PDB entry 7RD3 | X-ray diffraction, 1.81 A resolution | chains A and C of the 3 polymer chains in the assembly

Chain A:
Protein: antibody m42.126 heavy chain
Source organism: Mus musculus
Notes: antibody fragment or engineered binder
Chain sequence (255 residues; row label = number of the first residue in the row; a row labelled like 82A-82C holds insertion residues (82A, then the next letters in order)):
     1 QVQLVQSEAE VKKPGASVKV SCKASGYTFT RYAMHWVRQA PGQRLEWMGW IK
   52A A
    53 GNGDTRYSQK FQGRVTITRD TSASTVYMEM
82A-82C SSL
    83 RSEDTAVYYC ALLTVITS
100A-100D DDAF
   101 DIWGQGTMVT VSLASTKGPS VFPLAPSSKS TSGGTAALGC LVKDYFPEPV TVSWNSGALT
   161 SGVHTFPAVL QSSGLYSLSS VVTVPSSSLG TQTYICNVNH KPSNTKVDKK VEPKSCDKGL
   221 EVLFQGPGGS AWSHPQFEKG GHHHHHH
Unresolved in the structure: 1, 128-132, 214-247
Cystine bridges: Cys22-Cys92, Cys140-Cys196

Chain C:
Protein: Circumsporozoite protein
Notes: fragment: peptide 21
UniProt: P02893 (CSP_PLAFA); residues 1-15 here correspond to UniProt positions 120-134 (UniProt number = residue number + 119)
Chain sequence (15 residues; row label = number of the first residue in the row):
     1 NPDPNANPNV DPNAN

How chain A and chain C interact:
Contacting residue pairs (23):
  Tyr32(A) - Asn9(C)
  Ala33(A) - Pro8(C)  hydrophobic
  Ala33(A) - Asn9(C)  hydrogen bond (backbone-side chain)
  His35(A) - Asn7(C)  hydrogen bond
  His35(A) - Asn9(C)
  Trp50(A) - Asn5(C)  hydrogen bond (side chain-backbone)
  Trp50(A) - Ala6(C)  hydrogen bond (side chain-backbone)
  Trp50(A) - Pro8(C)
  Lys52(A) - Pro8(C)
  Arg58(A) - Asp3(C)  salt bridge
  Arg58(A) - Asn5(C)
  Leu95(A) - Asn7(C)  hydrogen bond (backbone-side chain)
  Leu95(A) - Asn9(C)  hydrogen bond (backbone-side chain)
  Thr96(A) - Asn7(C)  hydrogen bond
  Thr96(A) - Asn9(C)
  Thr96(A) - Val10(C)
  Val97(A) - Asn9(C)
  Ile98(A) - Asn9(C)  hydrogen bond (backbone-backbone)
  Ile98(A) - Val10(C)
  Ile98(A) - Asp11(C)  hydrogen bond (backbone-backbone)
  Ile98(A) - Ala14(C)
  Thr99(A) - Ala14(C)
  Ser100(A) - Ala14(C)
Interface residues without a listed pair, chain A (13 interface residues in all): Leu94
Interface residues without a listed pair, chain C (10 interface residues in all): Asn15

In short:
The interface between chain A and chain C involves 13 residues on one side and 10 on the other, with 9
hydrogen bonds and 1 salt bridge. Polar pairs include Arg58(A)-Asp3(C), Ala33(A)-Asn9(C) and His35(A)-Asn7(C).
Chain A is antibody m42.126 heavy chain (Mus musculus) and chain C is Circumsporozoite protein; the structure,
Crystal structure of PfCSP peptide 21 with vaccine-elicited human anti-malaria antibody m42.126, was
determined by X-ray diffraction, deposited together with 7RCS and 7RDA.
